PDB entry 8JP2 | X-ray diffraction, 1.80 A resolution | chain A

Chain A:
Molecule: Aldo-keto reductase family 1 member C1
Organism: Homo sapiens
Notes: EC 1.1.1.-, 1.1.1.112, 1.1.1.209, 1.1.1.210, 1.1.1.357, 1.1.1.51, 1.1.1.53, 1.1.1.62, 1.3.1.20, 1.1.1.149
Reference sequence: Q04828 (AK1C1_HUMAN); residue numbers follow UniProt; this construct covers 1-323
Chain sequence (323 residues; row label = number of the first residue in the row):
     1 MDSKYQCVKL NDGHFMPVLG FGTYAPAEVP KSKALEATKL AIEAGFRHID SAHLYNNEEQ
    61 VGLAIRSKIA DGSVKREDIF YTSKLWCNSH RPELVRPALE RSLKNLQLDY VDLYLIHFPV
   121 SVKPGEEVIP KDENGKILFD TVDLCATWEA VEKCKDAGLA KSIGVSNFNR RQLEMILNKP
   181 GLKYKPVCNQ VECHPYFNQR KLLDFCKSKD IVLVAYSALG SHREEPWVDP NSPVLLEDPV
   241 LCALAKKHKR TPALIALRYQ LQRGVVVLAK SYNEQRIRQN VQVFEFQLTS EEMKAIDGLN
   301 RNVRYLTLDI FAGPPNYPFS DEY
Not modelled in the structure: 1-3
UniProt features mapped onto this chain:
  - active site: Tyr-55 (Proton donor)
  - binding site (NADP(+)): Gly-20 to Tyr-24, Asp-50, Ser-166, Asn-167, Gln-190, Tyr-216 to His-222, Lys-270 to Asn-280
  - binding site (substrate): Tyr-24, His-117, His-222, Trp-227
  - site: Leu-54 (Important for substrate specificity), Lys-84 (Lowers pKa of active site Tyr), His-222 (May be involved in the mediating step between the transformation of progesterone and the release of the cofactor)
Ligand contacts:
  - 7-hydroxy-2-(4-hydroxy-phenyl)-chroman-4-one (DFV): Tyr-24, Leu-54, Tyr-55, His-117, His-222, Glu-224, Trp-227, Leu-306, Leu-308
  - NADP (NAP; NADP nicotinamide-adenine-dinucleotide phosphate): Gly-22, Thr-23, Tyr-24, Asp-50, Tyr-55, Lys-84, His-117, Ser-166, Asn-167, Gln-190, Tyr-216, Ser-217, Ala-218, Leu-219, Gly-220, Ser-221, His-222, Leu-236, Ala-253, Leu-268, Ala-269, Lys-270, Ser-271, Tyr-272, Asn-273, Arg-276, Gln-279, Asn-280, Leu-306

In short:
Chain A binds NADP and 7-hydroxy-2-(4-hydroxy-phenyl)-chroman-4-one. Curated annotation (UniProt) lists
active-site residue Tyr-55, 27 NADP+-binding residues and 4 substrate-binding residues.
Chain A is Aldo-keto reductase family 1 member C1 (Homo sapiens); the structure, Crystal structure of AKR1C1
in complex with DFV, was determined by X-ray diffraction (same publication as 8JP1).
